Entry 8DWX (electron microscopy, 3.27 A resolution); this record covers chains M and N of the 20 polymer chains in the assembly.

Chain M (and N):
Molecule: E2 glycoprotein
From: Chikungunya virus strain Senegal 37997
Notes: chain N of this document is another copy of the same molecule, construct and numbering; everything in this record applies to it too
UniProtKB: Q5XXP3 (POLS_CHIK3); residues 5-423 here correspond to UniProt positions 330-748 (UniProt number = residue number + 325)
Chain sequence (419 residues; each row starts with the number of its first residue):
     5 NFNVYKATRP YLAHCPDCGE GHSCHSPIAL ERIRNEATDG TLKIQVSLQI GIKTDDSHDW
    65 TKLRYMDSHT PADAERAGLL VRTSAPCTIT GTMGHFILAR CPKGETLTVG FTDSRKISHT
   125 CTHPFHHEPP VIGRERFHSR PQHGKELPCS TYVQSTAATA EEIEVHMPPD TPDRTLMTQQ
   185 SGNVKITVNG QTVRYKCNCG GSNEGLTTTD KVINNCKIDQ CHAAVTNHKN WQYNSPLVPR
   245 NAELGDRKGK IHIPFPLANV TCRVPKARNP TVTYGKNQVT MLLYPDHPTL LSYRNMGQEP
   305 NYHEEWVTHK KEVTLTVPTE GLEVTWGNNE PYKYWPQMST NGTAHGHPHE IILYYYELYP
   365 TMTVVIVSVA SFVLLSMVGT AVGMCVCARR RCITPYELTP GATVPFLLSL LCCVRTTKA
Unresolved in the structure: 419-423
Cystine bridges: Cys19-Cys125, Cys22-Cys28, Cys91-Cys105, Cys153-Cys266, Cys201-Cys225, Cys203-Cys220, Cys396-Cys417
Covalent attachments: N-acetylglucosamine (NAG) linked to Asn263, Asn345
From the paper describing this entry:
  - specificity-determining residues: Asn187
  - mutagenesis - N187D: decreased binding to 506.C01 (proposed by the authors, not directly observed)
  - mutagenesis - T213S, T213V: decreased binding to 506.A08 (proposed by the authors, not directly observed)

Chain M / chain N interface:
Pairs across the interface (4):
  Thr94(M) - Glu24(N)
  His142(M) - Glu109(N)  salt bridge
  Arg144(M) - Gly25(N)
  Gln146(M) - His18(N)  hydrogen bond
Interface residues without a listed pair, chain M (6 interface residues in all): Arg104, Ser143
Interface residues without a listed pair, chain N (8 interface residues in all): Pro20, Asp21, Thr126, Pro128

Overview:
The interface between chain M and chain N involves 6 residues on one side and 8 on the other; the contacts
include 1 hydrogen bond and 1 salt bridge. Polar contacts include His142(M)-Glu109(N) and Gln146(M)-His18(N).
The paper reports that T213S and T213V of chain M reduce binding to 506.A08; the specificity determinant
Asn187(M).
Chain M and chain N are both E2 glycoprotein (Chikungunya virus strain Senegal 37997); the structure,
Chikungunya VLP in complex with neutralizing Fab 506.C01 (asymmetric unit), was determined by electron
microscopy together with 8DWY from the same study.
